4AON - chains A and D of the 4 polymer chains in the assembly; structure by X-ray diffraction, 1.50 A resolution.

# Chain A (and D)
Protein: Aspartate-alpha-decarboxylase beta chain
From: Escherichia coli
Notes: EC 4.1.1.11; chain D of this document is another copy of the same molecule, construct and numbering; everything in this record applies to it too
UniProtKB: P0A790 (PAND_ECOKI); residues 1-24 here = UniProt positions 1-24
Amino-acid sequence (41 residues; numbered -16 to 24; the number before each row is that of its first residue; numbers below 1 keep their minus sign (Met-16 is residue -16)):
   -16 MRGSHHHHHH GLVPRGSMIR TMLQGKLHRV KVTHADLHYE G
Not modelled in the structure: -16 to -3 (chain D: -16 to -1)
Construct notes: expression tag (-16 to 0)

# Chain A / chain D interface
Contacting residue pairs (6):
  Arg3(A) - Gln7(D)
  Lys9(A) - Gly24(D)  hydrogen bond (side chain-backbone)
  His11(A) - Tyr22(D)  hydrogen bond (side chain-backbone)
  His11(A) - Glu23(D)  salt bridge
  His11(A) - Gly24(D)
  Arg12(A) - Glu23(D)
Also at the interface, not in a pair above, chain D (5 interface residues in all): Leu20

# In short
The interface between chain A and chain D involves 4 residues on one side and 5 on the other; the contacts
include 2 hydrogen bonds and 1 salt bridge. Polar contacts include His11(A)-Glu23(D), Lys9(A)-Gly24(D) and
His11(A)-Tyr22(D).
Both chains are Aspartate-alpha-decarboxylase beta chain (Escherichia coli). Entry 4AON (Conformational
dynamics of aspartate alpha-decarboxylase active site revealed by protein-ligand complexes:
1-methyl-L-aspartate complex) was determined by X-ray diffraction.
